8J6P - chains A and R of the 5 polymer chains in the assembly; structure by electron microscopy, 2.55 A resolution.

== Chain A ==
Protein: Guanine nucleotide-binding protein G(i) subunit alpha-1
Organism: Homo sapiens
Reference sequence: P63096 (GNAI1_HUMAN); numbering as in UniProt (aligned over 3-354)
Amino-acid sequence (352 residues; row label = number of the first residue in the row):
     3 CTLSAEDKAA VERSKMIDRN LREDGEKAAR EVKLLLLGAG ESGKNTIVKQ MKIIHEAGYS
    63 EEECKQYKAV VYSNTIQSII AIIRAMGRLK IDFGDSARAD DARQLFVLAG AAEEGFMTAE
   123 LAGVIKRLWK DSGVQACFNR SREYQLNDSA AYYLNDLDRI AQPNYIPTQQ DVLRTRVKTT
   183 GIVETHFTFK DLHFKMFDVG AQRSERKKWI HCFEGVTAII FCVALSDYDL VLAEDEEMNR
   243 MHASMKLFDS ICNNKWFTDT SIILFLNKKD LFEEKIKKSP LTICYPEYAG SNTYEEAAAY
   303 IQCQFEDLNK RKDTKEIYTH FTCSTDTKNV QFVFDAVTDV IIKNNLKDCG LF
Unresolved in the structure: 55-181
Sequence notes: conflict Asn-47 (Ser in P63096), Ala-203 (Gly in P63096), Ala-245 (Glu in P63096), Ser-326 (Ala in P63096)
Curated features (UniProtKB/Swiss-Prot):
  - region: Lys-35 to Lys-46, Thr-48 (G1 motif), Asp-173 to Thr-181 (G2 motif), Phe-196 to Gly-202, Gln-204, Arg-205 (G3 motif), Ile-265 to Asp-272 (G4 motif), Thr-324, Cys-325, Thr-327 to Thr-329 (G5 motif)
  - binding site (GTP): Glu-43 to Lys-46, Thr-48, Ser-151, Leu-175 to Thr-181, Asp-200 to Gly-202, Gln-204, Asn-269 to Asp-272
  - binding site (Mg(2+)): Thr-181
  - modified residue: Arg-178 (ADP-ribosylarginine), Gln-204 (Deamidated glutamine), Cys-351 (ADP-ribosylcysteine)
  - lipidation: Cys-3 (S-palmitoyl cysteine)
  - natural variant: Gly-40 (G40C: In NEDHISB; G40R: In NEDHISB), Gly-45 (G45D: In NEDHISB), Thr-48 (T48I: In NEDHISB; T48K: In NEDHISB), Gln-52 (Q52P: In NEDHISB), Ser-75 (deletion: In NEDHISB; uncertain significance), Gln-172 (deletion: In NEDHISB), Asp-173 (D173V: In NEDHISB), Glu-186 to Phe-189 (deletion: In NEDHISB; uncertain significance), Cys-224 (C224Y: In NEDHISB), Lys-270 (K270N: In NEDHISB; K270R: In NEDHISB), Asp-272 (D272G: In NEDHISB), Val-332 (V332E: In NEDHISB; uncertain significance)
  - mutagenesis: Gly-42 (G42R: Abolishes switch to an activated conformation and dissociation from beta and gamma subunits upon GTP binding. Abolishes interaction with RGS family members), Glu-116 (E116L: Enhances interaction (inactive GDP-bound) with RGS14), Gln-147 (Q147L: Enhances interaction (inactive GDP-bound) with RGS14)

== Chain R ==
Protein: Hydroxycarboxylic acid receptor 2
Organism: Homo sapiens
Reference sequence: Q8TDS4 (HCAR2_HUMAN); residue numbers follow UniProt; this construct covers 8-301
Amino-acid sequence (295 residues; row label = number of the first residue in the row):
     8 DHFLEIDKKN CCVFRDDFIV KVLPPVLGLE FIFGLLGNGL ALWIFCFHLK SWKSSRIFLF
    68 NLAVADFLLI ICLPFLMDNY VRRWDWKFGD IPCRLMLFML AMNRQGSIIF LTVVAVDRYF
   128 RVVHPHHALN KISNRTAAII SCLLWGITIG LTVHLLKKKM PIQNGGANLC SSFSICHTFQ
   188 WHEAMFLLEF FLPLGIILFC SARIIWSLRQ RQMDRHAKIK RAITFIMVVA IVFVICFLPS
   248 VVVRIRIFWL LHTSGTQNCE VYRSVDLAFF ITLSFTYMNS MLDPVVYYFS SPSFN
Sequence notes: expression tag (302)
Disulfide bonds: Cys-18/Cys-183, Cys-19/Cys-266, Cys-100/Cys-177
Covalent attachments: N-acetylglucosamine (NAG) linked to Asn-17
Residues lining bound ligands:
  - IX8 (7-methyl-N-[(2R)-1-phenoxypropan-2-yl]-3-(4-propan-2-ylphenyl)pyrazolo[1,5-a]pyrimidine-6-carboxamide): Cys-183, His-184, Thr-185, Phe-186, Gln-187, Glu-190, Ala-191, Leu-194, Leu-195, Phe-198, Leu-199, Phe-255, Leu-258
  - nicotinic acid (NIO): Leu-83, Tyr-87, Trp-91, Leu-104, Leu-107, Ala-108, Arg-111, Cys-177, Ser-178, Ser-179, Phe-180, Phe-277, Leu-280, Tyr-284
From the paper describing this entry:
  - binding site for nicotinic acid: Leu-83, Trp-91, Leu-104, Leu-107, Arg-111, Ser-179, Phe-180, Leu-280, Tyr-284
  - mutagenesis - R111A: abolished signaling in response to nicotinic acid
  - binding site for nicotinic acid: Tyr-87 (from molecular simulation)
  - mutagenesis - Y87F (10-fold): decreased signaling in response to nicotinic acid
  - mutagenesis - F244A, F244W (10-fold): decreased signaling
  - mutagenesis - F244Y: unchanged signaling
  - binding site for IX8: His-184, Phe-186, Gln-187, Leu-194, Leu-195, Phe-198, Phe-255, Leu-258
  - mutagenesis - H184A, F186A, Q187A, L195A, L258A: decreased signaling in response to IX8
  - mutagenesis - T185A: unchanged signaling in response to IX8

== Interface between chain A and chain R ==
Pairs across the interface - 37 pairs, chain A then chain R:
  Ala-31(A) with Lys-138(R), hydrogen bond (backbone-side chain)
  Leu-194(A) with His-133(R)
  Asp-315(A) with His-223(R)
  Phe-336(A) with His-133(R)
  Asp-337(A) with Arg-218(R), hydrogen bond (backbone-side chain)
  Thr-340(A) with Pro-132(R); His-133(R), hydrogen bond; Arg-218(R)
  Asp-341(A) with Arg-218(R), salt bridge; Met-220(R)
  Ile-343(A) with Pro-132(R); His-133(R)
  Ile-344(A) with Val-129(R); Pro-132(R), hydrophobic; Arg-218(R); Met-220(R), hydrophobic
  Lys-345(A) with Met-220(R)
  Asn-347(A) with Arg-128(R), hydrogen bond (side chain-backbone); Pro-132(R), hydrogen bond (side chain-backbone); Asn-137(R)
  Leu-348(A) with Val-129(R), hydrophobic; Ile-226(R), hydrophobic
  Asp-350(A) with Lys-60(R), salt bridge; Ser-62(R), hydrogen bond (backbone-side chain); Arg-128(R), salt bridge
  Cys-351(A) with Ser-62(R); Asp-124(R)
  Gly-352(A) with Arg-63(R); Ser-298(R), hydrogen bond (backbone-side chain); Pro-299(R); Ser-300(R)
  Leu-353(A) with Arg-125(R); Ala-229(R); Ile-233(R), hydrophobic
  Phe-354(A) with Lys-225(R); Ile-226(R), hydrophobic; Pro-299(R)
Interface residues without a listed pair, chain A (18 interface residues in all): Thr-316
Interface residues without a listed pair, chain R (23 interface residues in all): Leu-66, Leu-215

== In short ==
The interface between chain A and chain R involves 18 residues on one side and 23 on the other, with 7
hydrogen bonds and 3 salt bridges. Polar contacts include Asp-341(A)/Arg-218(R), Asp-350(A)/Lys-60(R) and
Asp-350(A)/Arg-128(R). The paper reports a binding site for nicotinic acid at Leu-83(R), Trp-91(R) and
Leu-104(R) among others; H184A, F186A and Q187A of chain R, among others, reduce signaling in response to IX8;
11 substitutions were tested in all.
Chain A is Guanine nucleotide-binding protein G(i) subunit alpha-1 and chain R is Hydroxycarboxylic acid
receptor 2, both from Homo sapiens; the structure, Cryo-EM structure of the MK-6892-bound human HCAR2-Gi1
complex, was determined by electron microscopy together with 8J6Q and 8J6R from the same study.
